3WZE - chain A; structure by X-ray diffraction, 1.90 A resolution.

# Chain A
Protein: Vascular endothelial growth factor receptor 2
Source organism: Homo sapiens
Notes: EC 2.7.10.1; fragment: kinase domain
UniProt: P35968 (VGFR2_HUMAN); numbering as in UniProt; present here: 814-940, 991-1172
Amino-acid sequence (309 residues; row label = number of the first residue in the row; note: 50 numbers in that range are skipped by the numbering (no residue carries them; nothing is unmodelled there)):
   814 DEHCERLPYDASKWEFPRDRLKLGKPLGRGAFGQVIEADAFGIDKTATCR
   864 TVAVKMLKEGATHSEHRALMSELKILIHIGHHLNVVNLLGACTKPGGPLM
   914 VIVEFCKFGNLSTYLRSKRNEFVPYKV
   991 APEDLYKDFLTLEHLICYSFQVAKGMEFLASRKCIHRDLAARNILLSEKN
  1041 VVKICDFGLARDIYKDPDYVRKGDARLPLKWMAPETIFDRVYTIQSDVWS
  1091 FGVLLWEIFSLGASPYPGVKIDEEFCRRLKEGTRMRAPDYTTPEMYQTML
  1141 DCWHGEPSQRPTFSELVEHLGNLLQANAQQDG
Not modelled in the structure: 814, 940, 991-993, 1064, 1168-1172
Construct notes: engineered mutation V940 (Thr in P35968)
Curated features (UniProtKB/Swiss-Prot):
  - active site: D1028 (Proton acceptor)
  - binding site (ATP): L840 to V848, K868
  - modified residue (Phosphotyrosine): Y996, Y1054, Y1059
  - natural variant: V848 (V848E: Strongly reduced autophosphorylation and kinase activity), G873 (G873R: In a colorectal cancer sample), P1147 (P1147S: In HCI)
  - mutagenesis: K868 (K868M: Loss of enzyme activity), Y996 (Y996F: Strongly reduced autophosphorylation. Reduces phosphorylation of PLCG1), C1045 (C1045A: Significantly higher kinase activity), Y1054 (Y1054F: Strongly reduced autophosphorylation. Abolishes phosphorylation of downstream signaling proteins; when associated with F-1059), Y1059 (Y1059F: Strongly reduced autophosphorylation. Abolishes phosphorylation of downstream signaling proteins; when associated with F-1054)
Glycans and other covalent adducts: 2,3-dihydroxy-1,4-dithiobutane (DTT) linked to C862
Ligand contacts: Sorafenib (BAX; 4-{4-[({[4-chloro-3-(trifluoromethyl)phenyl]amino}carbonyl)amino]phenoxy}-N-methylpyridine-2-carboxamide): L840, V848, A866, K868, E885, I888, L889, I892, V898, V899, V916, E917, F918, C919, K920, G922, L1019, H1026, L1035, I1044, C1045, D1046, F1047
What the authors report for this chain:
  - binding site for Sorafenib: E885, C919, D1046

# In short
Bound to chain A: Sorafenib. UniProt lists active-site residue D1028, 10 ATP-binding residues and 5
mutagenesis sites. The paper reports a binding site for Sorafenib at E885, C919 and D1046.
Chain A is Vascular endothelial growth factor receptor 2 (Homo sapiens); the structure, KDR in complex with
ligand sorafenib, was determined by X-ray diffraction together with 3WZD from the same study.
